9FH9 - chains E and I of the 12 polymer chains in the assembly; structure by electron microscopy, 2.50 A resolution.

# Chain E
Name: Histone H3.1
Organism: Homo sapiens
UniProtKB: P68431 (H31_HUMAN); residues 0-135 here correspond to UniProt positions 1-136 (UniProt number = residue number + 1)
Chain sequence (136 residues; row label = number of the first residue in the row; numbering starts at 0):
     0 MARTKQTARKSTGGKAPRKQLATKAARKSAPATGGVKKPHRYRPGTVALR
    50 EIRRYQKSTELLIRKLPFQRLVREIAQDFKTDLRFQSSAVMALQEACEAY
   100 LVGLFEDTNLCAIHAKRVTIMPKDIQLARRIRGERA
Not modelled in the structure: 0-39, 135
Swiss-Prot annotation at these positions:
  - modified residue: Arg2 (Asymmetric dimethylarginine), Thr3 (Phosphothreonine), Lys4 (Allysine), Gln5 (5-glutamyl dopamine), Thr6 (Phosphothreonine), Arg8 (Citrulline), Lys9 (N6,N6,N6-trimethyllysine), Ser10 (ADP-ribosylserine), Thr11 (Phosphothreonine), Lys14 (N6-(2-hydroxyisobutyryl)lysine), Arg17 (Asymmetric dimethylarginine), Lys18 (N6-(2-hydroxyisobutyryl)lysine), Lys23 (N6-(2-hydroxyisobutyryl)lysine), Arg26 (Citrulline), Lys27 (N6,N6,N6-trimethyllysine), Ser28 (ADP-ribosylserine), Lys36 (N6,N6,N6-trimethyllysine), Lys37 (N6-methyllysine), Tyr41 (Phosphotyrosine), Lys56 (N6,N6,N6-trimethyllysine) and 8 more in UniProt
  - lipidation: Lys18 (N6-decanoyllysine)

# Chain I
Molecule: 147-nt DNA strand
Organism: Homo sapiens
Sequence (147 nucleotides; numbered -73 to 73; the number before each row is that of its first residue; numbers below 1 keep their minus sign (DA-73 is residue -73)):
   -73 ATCGAGAATCCCGGTGCCGAGGCCGCTCAATTGGTCGTAGACAGCTCTAG
   -23 CACCGCTTAAACGCACGTACGCGCTGTCCCCCGCGTTTTAACCGCCAAGG
    27 GGATTACTCCCTAGTCTCCAGGCACGTGTCAGATATATACATCCGAT
Not modelled in the structure: -73, 73

# How chain E and chain I interact
Contacting residue pairs - 20 pairs, chain E then chain I:
  Arg40(E) - DG9(I)  hydrogen bond to the base
  Arg40(E) - DC10(I)  hydrogen bond to the sugar
  Tyr41(E) - DG9(I)  sugar contact
  Tyr41(E) - DC10(I)  hydrogen bond to the phosphate
  Pro43(E) - DC8(I)  phosphate contact
  Pro43(E) - DG9(I)  sugar contact
  Gly44(E) - DG9(I)  hydrogen bond to the phosphate
  Val46(E) - DG9(I)  hydrogen bond to the phosphate
  Ala47(E) - DG9(I)  hydrogen bond to the phosphate
  Arg49(E) - DA-66(I)  phosphate contact
  Lys56(E) - DC-64(I)  salt bridge to the phosphate
  Arg63(E) - DA17(I)  phosphate contact
  Arg63(E) - DC18(I)  salt bridge to the phosphate
  Lys64(E) - DC18(I)  hydrogen bond to the phosphate
  Leu65(E) - DA17(I)  sugar contact
  Leu65(E) - DC18(I)  hydrogen bond to the phosphate
  Pro66(E) - DA17(I)  phosphate contact
  Arg69(E) - DA17(I)  salt bridge to the phosphate
  Arg83(E) - DG26(I)  sugar contact
  Arg83(E) - DG27(I)  sugar contact
Other interface residues (no listed pair), chain E (16 interface residues in all): Arg42, Thr45
Other interface residues (no listed pair), chain I (11 interface residues in all): DG-68, DT-65

# Summary
16 residues of chain E and 11 residues of chain I are in contact; the contacts include 8 hydrogen bonds and 3
salt bridges. Polar contacts include Arg40(E)-DG9(I), Arg40(E)-DC10(I) and Tyr41(E)-DC10(I).
Chain E is Histone H3.1 and chain I is a 147-nt DNA strand, both from Homo sapiens; the structure, Structure
of CyclinB1 N-terminus bound to the NCP, was determined by electron microscopy (same publication as 9FGQ).
